PDB entry 8VGL | electron microscopy, 2.60 A resolution | chains A and E of the 8 polymer chains in the assembly

# Chain A
Name: Chimeric Nav1.7-NavAb
Organism: Aliarcobacter butzleri RM4018
Chain sequence (296 residues; each row starts with the number of its first residue):
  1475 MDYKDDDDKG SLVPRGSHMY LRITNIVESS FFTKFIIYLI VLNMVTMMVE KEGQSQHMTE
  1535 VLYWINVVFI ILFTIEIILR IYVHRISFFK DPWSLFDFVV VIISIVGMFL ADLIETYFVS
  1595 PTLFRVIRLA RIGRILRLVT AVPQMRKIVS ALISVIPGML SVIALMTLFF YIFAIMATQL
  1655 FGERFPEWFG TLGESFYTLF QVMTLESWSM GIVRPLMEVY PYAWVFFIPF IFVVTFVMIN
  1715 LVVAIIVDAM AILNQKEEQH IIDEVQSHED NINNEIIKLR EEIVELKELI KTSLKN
Unresolved in the structure: 1475-1488, 1760-1770

# Chain E
Name: Fab 7A9 heavy chain
Organism: Mus musculus
Notes: antibody fragment or engineered binder
Chain sequence (228 residues; numbered 1 to 223 plus 9 insertion-coded residues; 4 numbers in that range are skipped by the numbering (no residue carries them; nothing is unmodelled there); the number before each row is that of its first residue; a row labelled like 82A-82C holds insertion residues (82A, then the next letters in order)):
     1 EVQLVESGGG LVKPGGSLKL SCAASGFTFS NYAMSWVRQT PEKRLEWVAT IS
   52A N
    53 GGRYTYYPDS VKGRFTISRD NAKNSLYLQM
82A-82C SSL
    83 RSEDTAMYYC ARHLYRYD
100A-100E VGGAL
   101 DYWGQGTSVT VSSAKTT
   122 APSVYPLAPV CGDTTGSSVT LGCLVKGYFP EPVTLTWNSG SLSSGVHTFP AVLQSDLYTL
   182 SSSVTVTSST WPSQSITCNV AHPASSTKVD KKIEPRGPTI KP
Unresolved in the structure: 219-223
Cystine bridges: Cys22-Cys92, Cys144-Cys199

# Chain A / chain E interface
Residue-residue contacts (27):
  Glu1657(A) with Val100A(E)
  Arg1658(A) with Tyr99(E); Asp100(E), salt bridge; Val100A(E), hydrogen bond (backbone-backbone); Gly100B(E); Gly100C(E)
  Phe1659(A) with Arg98(E); Tyr99(E), hydrophobic; Asp100(E)
  Pro1660(A) with Tyr56(E), hydrogen bond (backbone-side chain); Tyr58(E); Val100A(E)
  Glu1661(A) with Ser52(E), hydrogen bond; Asn52A(E); Gly53(E), hydrogen bond (side chain-backbone); Gly54(E); Arg55(E), salt bridge; Tyr56(E)
  Trp1662(A) with Tyr99(E), hydrophobic
  Thr1665(A) with Tyr56(E)
  Glu1668(A) with Arg55(E), salt bridge; Tyr56(E), hydrogen bond
  Pro1689(A) with Tyr99(E), hydrophobic
  Glu1692(A) with Tyr97(E); Arg98(E), salt bridge
  Val1693(A) with Tyr97(E), hydrophobic; Asp100(E)
Other interface residues (no listed pair), chain A (12 interface residues in all): Gly1664

# Overview
12 residues of chain A and 14 residues of chain E are in contact; the contacts include 5 hydrogen bonds and 4
salt bridges. Among the polar pairs are Arg1658(A)-Asp100(E), Glu1661(A)-Arg55(E) and Glu1668(A)-Arg55(E).
Chain A is Chimeric Nav1.7-NavAb (Aliarcobacter butzleri RM4018) and chain E is Fab 7A9 heavy chain (Mus
musculus); the structure, CryoEM structure of Nav1.7 in complex with wild type Fab 7A9, was determined by
electron microscopy (same publication as 8VEG, 8VGE, 8VGF, 8VGG, 8VGM, 8VGN and 3 further entries).
